Entry 6V93 (electron microscopy, 3.10 A resolution); this record covers chains D and E of the 7 polymer chains in the assembly.

# Chain D (and E)
Name: DNA polymerase zeta processivity subunit
Source organism: Saccharomyces cerevisiae (strain ATCC 204508 / S288c)
Notes: chain E of this document is another copy of the same molecule, construct and numbering; everything in this record applies to it too
UniProtKB: P38927 (REV7_YEAST); residues 1-245 here = UniProt positions 1-245
Amino-acid sequence (245 residues; each row starts with the number of its first residue):
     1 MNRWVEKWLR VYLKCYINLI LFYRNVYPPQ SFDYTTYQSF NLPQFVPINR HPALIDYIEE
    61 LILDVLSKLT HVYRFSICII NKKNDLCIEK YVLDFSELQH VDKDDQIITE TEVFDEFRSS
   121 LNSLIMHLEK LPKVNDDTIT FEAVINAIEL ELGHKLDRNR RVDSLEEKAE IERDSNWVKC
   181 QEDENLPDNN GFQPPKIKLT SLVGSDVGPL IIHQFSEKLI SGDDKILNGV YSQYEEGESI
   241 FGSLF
Disordered / not traced: 96-107, 148-195, 220-245 (chain E: 103-107, 183-194, 220-245)

# How chain D and chain E interact
Pairs across the interface (19; chain D residue first):
  N41(D) - G153(E)  hydrogen bond (side chain-backbone)
  N41(D) - L156(E)
  N41(D) - D157(E)  hydrogen bond
  N41(D) - S175(E)  hydrogen bond (backbone-side chain)
  L42(D) - V178(E)  hydrophobic
  P43(D) - S175(E)
  P43(D) - N176(E)
  T111(D) - E151(E)
  T111(D) - H154(E)
  F114(D) - H154(E)
  D115(D) - E151(E)
  D115(D) - L152(E)
  D115(D) - H154(E)  salt bridge
  D115(D) - K179(E)
  R118(D) - G153(E)
  R118(D) - S175(E)  hydrogen bond (side chain-backbone)
  R118(D) - W177(E)  hydrogen bond (side chain-backbone)
  S119(D) - K179(E)  hydrogen bond (side chain-backbone)
  N122(D) - V178(E)
Also at the interface, not in a pair above, chain D (11 interface residues in all): Q38, D206
Also at the interface, not in a pair above, chain E (12 interface residues in all): Q181

# Overview
Chain D and chain E form an interface of 11 and 12 residues respectively; the contacts include 6 hydrogen
bonds and 1 salt bridge. Polar contacts include D115(D)-H154(E), N41(D)-G153(E) and N41(D)-D157(E).
Both chains are DNA polymerase zeta processivity subunit (Saccharomyces cerevisiae (strain ATCC 204508 /
S288c)). Entry 6V93 (Structure of DNA Polymerase Zeta/DNA/dNTP Ternary Complex) was determined by electron
microscopy, deposited together with 6V8P.
